Entry 4F4T (X-ray diffraction, 1.64 A resolution); this record covers chains B and D of the 4 polymer chains in the assembly.

Chain B (and D):
Name: Insulin B chain
Source organism: Homo sapiens
Notes: chain D of this document is another copy of the same molecule, construct and numbering; everything in this record applies to it too
UniProtKB: P01308 (INS_HUMAN); residues 1-30 here correspond to UniProt positions 25-54 (UniProt number = residue number + 24)
Amino-acid sequence (30 residues; row label = number of the first residue in the row):
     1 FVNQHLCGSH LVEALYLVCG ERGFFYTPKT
Ion coordination: Zn2+ near His10 (its only coordinating residue here)

How chain B and chain D interact:
Residue-residue contacts (28):
  Gly8(B) - Tyr16(D)
  Ser9(B) - Glu13(D)
  Ser9(B) - Tyr16(D)
  Val12(B) - Val12(D)  hydrophobic
  Val12(B) - Phe24(D)  hydrophobic
  Glu13(B) - Ser9(D)
  Glu13(B) - Glu13(D)
  Tyr16(B) - Gly8(D)
  Tyr16(B) - Ser9(D)
  Tyr16(B) - Val12(D)  hydrophobic
  Tyr16(B) - Tyr26(D)
  Gly20(B) - Tyr26(D)
  Gly20(B) - Pro28(D)
  Glu21(B) - Pro28(D)
  Gly23(B) - Tyr26(D)
  Gly23(B) - Pro28(D)
  Phe24(B) - Val12(D)  hydrophobic
  Phe24(B) - Phe24(D)  hydrophobic
  Phe24(B) - Phe25(D)
  Phe24(B) - Tyr26(D)  hydrogen bond (backbone-backbone)
  Phe25(B) - Phe24(D)
  Phe25(B) - Phe25(D)  hydrophobic
  Tyr26(B) - Tyr16(D)  hydrophobic
  Tyr26(B) - Gly23(D)
  Tyr26(B) - Phe24(D)  hydrogen bond (backbone-backbone)
  Pro28(B) - Glu21(D)
  Pro28(B) - Gly23(D)
  Lys29(B) - Glu21(D)
Interface residues without a listed pair, chain D (12 interface residues in all): Gly20

Summary:
13 residues of chain B face 12 of chain D across their interface; the contacts include 2 hydrogen bonds. The
hydrogen-bonded pair Phe24(B)-Tyr26(D) is a backbone contact.
Chain B and chain D are both Insulin B chain (Homo sapiens); the structure, Human Insulin, was determined by
X-ray diffraction, deposited together with 4EWW, 4EWX, 4EWZ, 4EX0, 4EX1, 4EXX and 17 further entries.
